4NX7 - chain A; structure by X-ray diffraction, 1.15 A resolution.

== Chain A ==
Protein: Dihydrofolate reductase
Source organism: Escherichia coli
Notes: EC 1.5.1.3
Reference sequence: P0ABQ4 (DYR_ECOLI); residues 1-159 here = UniProt positions 1-159
Amino-acid sequence (159 residues; each row starts with the number of its first residue):
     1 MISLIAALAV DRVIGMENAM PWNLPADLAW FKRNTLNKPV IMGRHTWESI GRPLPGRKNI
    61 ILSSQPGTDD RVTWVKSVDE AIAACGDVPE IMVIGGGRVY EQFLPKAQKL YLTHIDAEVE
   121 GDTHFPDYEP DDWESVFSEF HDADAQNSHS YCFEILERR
Ion coordination: Mn2+ near R159 (its only coordinating residue here)
Small-molecule neighbours:
  - folic acid (FOL): I5, A6, A7, M20, P25, D27, L28, A29, W30, F31, K32, T46, I50, R52, L54, R57, I94, Y100, T113
  - NADP (NAP; NADP nicotinamide-adenine-dinucleotide phosphate): A6, A7, I14, G15, M16, N18, A19, M20, W22, G43, R44, H45, T46, S49, L62, S63, S64, Q65, K76, S77, V78, I94, G95, G96, G97, R98, V99, Y100, Q102, T123
Curated features (UniProtKB/Swiss-Prot):
  - binding site (substrate): I5, D27, R52, R57, T113
  - binding site (NADP(+)): A7, V13 to A19, H45, T46, S63, S64, K76, G95 to Q102
  - natural variant: L28 (L28R: In strain: B[RT500] isozyme 2), W30 (W30G: In strain: 1810), E154 (E154K: In strain: B[MB1428]; E154Q: In strain: 1810)
  - mutagenesis: M16 (M16F/S: Increases catalytic rate about 2-fold; M16N: Increases catalytic rate about 2-fold. Increases catalytic rate about 7-fold; when associated with L-20; Y-42; F-92; A-85 and S-152), M20 (M20I/V: Increases catalytic rate 2-fold; M20L: Increases catalytic rate 2.5-fold. Increases catalytic rate about 7-fold; when associated with N-16; Y-42; F-92; A-85 and S-152), M42 (M42V: Increases catalytic rate almost 2-fold; M42Y: Increases catalytic rate almost 2-fold. Increases catalytic rate about 7-fold; when associated with N-16; L-20; A-85; F-92 and S-152), C85 (C85A: Decreases catalytic rate by one third. Increases catalytic rate about 7-fold; when associated with N-16; L-20; Y-42; F-92 and S-152), M92 (M92F: No effect. Increases catalytic rate about 7-fold; when associated with N-16; L-20; Y-42; A-85 and S-152; M92L: No effect), C152 (C152S: Increases catalytic rate 1.5-fold. Increases catalytic rate about 7-fold; when associated with N-16; L-20; Y-42; A-85 and F-92)

== Overview ==
Chain A binds folic acid and NADP. From UniProt: 5 substrate-binding residues, 21 NADP+-binding residues and 6
mutagenesis sites.
Chain A is Dihydrofolate reductase (Escherichia coli); the structure, single cryogenic temperature model of
DHFR, was determined by X-ray diffraction, deposited together with 4NX6.
